7T3I - chains A and F of the 7 polymer chains in the assembly; structure by electron microscopy, 4.30 A resolution (low resolution: residue-level contacts below are approximate; hydrogen-bond / salt-bridge calls are withheld).

== Chain A (and F) ==
Molecule: Rix7
Source organism: Chaetomium thermophilum
Notes: chain F of this document is another copy of the same molecule, construct and numbering; everything in this record applies to it too
UniProtKB: G0RZG1 (G0RZG1_CHATD); numbering as in UniProt (aligned over 1-802)
Chain sequence (813 residues; each row starts with the number of its first residue):
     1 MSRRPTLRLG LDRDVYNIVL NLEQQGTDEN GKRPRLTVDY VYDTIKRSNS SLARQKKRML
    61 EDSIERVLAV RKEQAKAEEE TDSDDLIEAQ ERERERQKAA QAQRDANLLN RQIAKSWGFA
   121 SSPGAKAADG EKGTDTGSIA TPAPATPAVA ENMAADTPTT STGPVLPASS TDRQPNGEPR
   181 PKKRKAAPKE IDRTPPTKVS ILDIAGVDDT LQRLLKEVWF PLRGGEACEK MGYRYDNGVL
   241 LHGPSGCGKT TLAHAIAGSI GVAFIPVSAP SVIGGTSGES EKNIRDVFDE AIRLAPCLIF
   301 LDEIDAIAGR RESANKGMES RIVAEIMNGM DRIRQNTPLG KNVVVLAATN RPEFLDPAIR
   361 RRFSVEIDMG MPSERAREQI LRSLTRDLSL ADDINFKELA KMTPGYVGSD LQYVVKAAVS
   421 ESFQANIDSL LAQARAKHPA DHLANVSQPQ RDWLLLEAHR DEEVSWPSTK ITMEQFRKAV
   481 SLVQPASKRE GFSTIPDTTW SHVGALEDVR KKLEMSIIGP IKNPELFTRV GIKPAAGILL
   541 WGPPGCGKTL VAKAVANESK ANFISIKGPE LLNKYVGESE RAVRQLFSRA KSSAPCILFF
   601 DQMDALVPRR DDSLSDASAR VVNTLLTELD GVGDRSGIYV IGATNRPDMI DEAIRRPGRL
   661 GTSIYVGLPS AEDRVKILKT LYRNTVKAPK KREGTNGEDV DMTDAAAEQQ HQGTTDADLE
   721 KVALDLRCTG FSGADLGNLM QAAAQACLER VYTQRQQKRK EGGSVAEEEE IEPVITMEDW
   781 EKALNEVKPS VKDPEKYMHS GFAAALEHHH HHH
Not modelled in the structure: 1-191, 687-711, 763-769, 801-813 (chain F: 1-198, 273-276, 310-317, 687-712, 763-765, 792-813)
Construct notes: conflict Gln-602 (Glu in G0RZG1); expression tag (803-813)
Ligand contacts:
  - ATP (adenosine-5'-triphosphate), molecule 1: Asp-203, Ile-204, Ala-205, Val-207, Pro-244, Ser-245, Gly-246, Cys-247, Gly-248, Lys-249, Thr-250, Thr-251, Asp-302, Asn-350, Ile-380, Leu-384, Gly-408, Ser-409, Gln-412
  - ATP, molecule 2: His-502, Val-503, Gly-504, Leu-506, Pro-543, Pro-544, Gly-545, Cys-546, Gly-547, Lys-548, Thr-549, Leu-550, Gln-602, Asn-645, Ile-677, Leu-681, Gly-733, Ala-734

== How chain A and chain F interact ==
Pairs across the interface (61; chain A residue first):
  Ile-201(A) / Gln-450(F)
  Leu-202(A) / Val-446(F)
  Leu-202(A) / Leu-454(F)
  Ile-204(A) / Gln-450(F)
  Ala-205(A) / Gln-450(F)
  Gly-206(A) / Gln-450(F)
  Asp-208(A) / Pro-449(F)
  Leu-211(A) / Pro-449(F)
  Leu-211(A) / Gln-450(F)
  Leu-211(A) / Trp-453(F)
  Leu-215(A) / Trp-453(F)
  Leu-215(A) / Leu-456(F)
  Lys-216(A) / Gln-424(F)
  Trp-219(A) / Trp-453(F)
  Trp-219(A) / Leu-456(F)
  Phe-220(A) / Phe-423(F)
  Phe-220(A) / Ile-427(F)
  Arg-223(A) / Arg-460(F)
  Arg-223(A) / Trp-466(F)
  Gly-224(A) / Trp-466(F)
  Glu-226(A) / Trp-466(F)
  Ala-227(A) / Trp-466(F)
  Lys-230(A) / Trp-466(F)
  Lys-230(A) / Pro-467(F)
  Lys-230(A) / Ser-468(F)
  Met-231(A) / Asp-387(F)
  Met-231(A) / Leu-388(F)
  Met-231(A) / Ser-389(F)
  Met-231(A) / Phe-423(F)
  Tyr-233(A) / Lys-416(F)
  Tyr-235(A) / Lys-416(F)
  Asn-237(A) / Lys-416(F)
  Ile-256(A) / Trp-453(F)
  Ser-259(A) / Trp-453(F)
  Ser-259(A) / Glu-457(F)
  Ile-260(A) / Trp-453(F)
  Ser-364(A) / Tyr-413(F)
  Gln-379(A) / Val-446(F)
  Lys-511(A) / Glu-749(F)
  Met-515(A) / Gln-745(F)
  Asn-523(A) / Tyr-752(F)
  Leu-526(A) / Leu-748(F)
  Phe-527(A) / Leu-748(F)
  Arg-529(A) / Thr-685(F)
  Arg-529(A) / Ile-771(F)
  Arg-529(A) / Glu-772(F)
  Arg-529(A) / Pro-773(F)
  Val-530(A) / Ala-744(F)
  Val-530(A) / Pro-773(F)
  Gly-531(A) / Thr-685(F)
  Ile-532(A) / Ala-744(F)
  Glu-580(A) / Lys-574(F)
  Arg-581(A) / Lys-574(F)
  Ser-613(A) / Leu-614(F)
  Asp-616(A) / Ser-615(F)
  Arg-620(A) / Lys-574(F)
  Asn-623(A) / Leu-572(F)
  Thr-627(A) / Pro-569(F)
  Thr-627(A) / Glu-570(F)
  Arg-656(A) / Gln-602(F)
  Pro-657(A) / Ala-734(F)
Also at the interface, not in a pair above, chain A (48 interface residues in all): Gln-212, Val-218, Thr-528, Gly-577, Arg-659
Also at the interface, not in a pair above, chain F (45 interface residues in all): Gln-412, Asn-426, Ser-447, Ile-471, Pro-544, Asn-573, Asp-612, Met-740, Gln-741

== Overview ==
Chain A and chain F form an interface of 48 and 45 residues respectively. Chain A binds ATP.
Both chains are Rix7 (Chaetomium thermophilum). Entry 7T3I (CryoEM structure of the Rix7 D2 Walker B mutant)
was determined by electron microscopy, deposited together with 7SWL and 7T0V.
